9BL2 - chains A and C of the 4 polymer chains in the assembly; structure by X-ray diffraction, 2.10 A resolution.

[Chain A]
Name: HLA-B alpha chain (B*5703GB)
Organism: Homo sapiens
Reference sequence: I3ZN84 (I3ZN84_HUMAN); residues 1-276 here correspond to UniProt positions 25-300 (UniProt number = residue number + 24)
Amino-acid sequence (276 residues; numbered 1 to 276; the number before each row is that of its first residue):
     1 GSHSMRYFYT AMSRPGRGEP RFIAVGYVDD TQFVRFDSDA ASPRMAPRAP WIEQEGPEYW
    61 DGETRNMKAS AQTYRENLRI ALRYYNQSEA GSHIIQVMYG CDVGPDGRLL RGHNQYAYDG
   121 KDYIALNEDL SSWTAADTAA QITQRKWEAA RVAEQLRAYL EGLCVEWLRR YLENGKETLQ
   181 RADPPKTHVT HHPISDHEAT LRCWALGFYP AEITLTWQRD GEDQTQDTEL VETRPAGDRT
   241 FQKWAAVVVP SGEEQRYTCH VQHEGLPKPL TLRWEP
Disulfides: Cys-101/Cys-164, Cys-203/Cys-259

[Chain C]
Name: Catenin alpha-1 peptide
Notes: fragment: residues 850-859 (Uniprot numbering)
Reference sequence: P35221 (CTNA1_HUMAN); residues 1-10 here correspond to UniProt positions 850-859 (UniProt number = residue number + 849)
Amino-acid sequence (10 residues; numbered 1 to 10; the number before each row is that of its first residue):
     1 ASLNLPAVSW
UniProt features mapped onto this chain:
  - modified residue: Ser-2 (Phosphoserine)

[Interface between chain A and chain C]
Contacting residue pairs - 35 pairs, chain A then chain C:
  Tyr-7(A) / Ala-1(C)  hydrogen bond (side chain-backbone)
  Tyr-7(A) / Ser-2(C)  hydrogen bond (side chain-backbone)
  Tyr-9(A) / Leu-3(C)
  Glu-63(A) / Ala-1(C)
  Glu-63(A) / Ser-2(C)  hydrogen bond
  Asn-66(A) / Ser-2(C)  hydrogen bond
  Asn-66(A) / Leu-3(C)  hydrogen bond (side chain-backbone)
  Asn-66(A) / Asn-4(C)  hydrogen bond
  Met-67(A) / Ser-2(C)
  Thr-73(A) / Val-8(C)
  Tyr-74(A) / Trp-10(C)
  Asn-77(A) / Ser-9(C)
  Asn-77(A) / Trp-10(C)  hydrogen bond (side chain-backbone)
  Ile-80(A) / Trp-10(C)
  Tyr-84(A) / Trp-10(C)  hydrogen bond (side chain-backbone)
  Ile-95(A) / Trp-10(C)  hydrophobic
  Tyr-99(A) / Ser-2(C)
  Tyr-99(A) / Leu-3(C)  hydrogen bond (side chain-backbone)
  Tyr-116(A) / Trp-10(C)  hydrophobic
  Ala-117(A) / Trp-10(C)
  Tyr-123(A) / Trp-10(C)  hydrophobic
  Thr-143(A) / Trp-10(C)  hydrogen bond (side chain-backbone)
  Lys-146(A) / Ser-9(C)
  Lys-146(A) / Trp-10(C)  hydrogen bond (side chain-backbone)
  Trp-147(A) / Val-8(C)
  Trp-147(A) / Ser-9(C)  hydrogen bond (side chain-backbone)
  Trp-147(A) / Trp-10(C)
  Val-152(A) / Val-8(C)  hydrophobic
  Gln-155(A) / Leu-5(C)
  Leu-156(A) / Leu-3(C)  hydrophobic
  Leu-156(A) / Leu-5(C)  hydrophobic
  Tyr-159(A) / Ala-1(C)  hydrogen bond (side chain-backbone)
  Tyr-159(A) / Leu-3(C)  hydrophobic
  Trp-167(A) / Ala-1(C)
  Tyr-171(A) / Ala-1(C)  hydrogen bond (side chain-backbone)
Interface residues without a listed pair, chain A (28 interface residues in all): Met-5, Met-45, Tyr-59, Tyr-118

[Summary]
28 residues of chain A face 8 of chain C across their interface, with 14 hydrogen bonds. Polar pairs include
Tyr-7(A)/Ala-1(C), Tyr-7(A)/Ser-2(C) and Glu-63(A)/Ser-2(C).
Here chain A is HLA-B alpha chain (B*5703GB) (Homo sapiens) and chain C is Catenin alpha-1 peptide. Entry 9BL2
(KIR3DL1*001 in complex with HLA-B*57:03 presenting the AW10 peptide) was determined by X-ray diffraction,
deposited together with 9BL3, 9BL4, 9BL5, 9BL6, 9BL9 and 9BLA.
